PDB entry 9GAQ | electron microscopy, 3.60 A resolution | chains D and A of the 4 polymer chains in the assembly

Chain D:
Molecule: 14-nt RNA strand
Sequence (14 nucleotides; row label = number of the first residue in the row):
     1 UCUCUCUCUCUCUC
Unresolved in the structure: 8-14

Chain A:
Protein: Nucleoprotein
Source organism: Influenza A virus
UniProtKB: Q1K9H2 (Q1K9H2_I33A0); residues 15-498 here = UniProt positions 15-498
Sequence (494 residues; each row starts with the number of its first residue):
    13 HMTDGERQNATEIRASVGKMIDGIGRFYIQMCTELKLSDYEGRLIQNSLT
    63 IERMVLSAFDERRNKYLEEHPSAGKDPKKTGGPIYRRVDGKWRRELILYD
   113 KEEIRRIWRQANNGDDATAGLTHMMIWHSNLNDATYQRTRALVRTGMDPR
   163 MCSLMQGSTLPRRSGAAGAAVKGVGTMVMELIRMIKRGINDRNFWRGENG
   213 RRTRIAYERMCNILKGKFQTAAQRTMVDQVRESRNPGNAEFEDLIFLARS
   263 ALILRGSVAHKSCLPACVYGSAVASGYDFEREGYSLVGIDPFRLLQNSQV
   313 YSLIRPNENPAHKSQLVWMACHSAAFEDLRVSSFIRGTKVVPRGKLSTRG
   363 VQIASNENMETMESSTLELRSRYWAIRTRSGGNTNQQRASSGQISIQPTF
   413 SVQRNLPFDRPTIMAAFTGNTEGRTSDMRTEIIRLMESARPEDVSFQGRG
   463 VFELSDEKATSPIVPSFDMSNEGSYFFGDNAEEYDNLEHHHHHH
Unresolved in the structure: 13-15, 398-438, 480-483, 491-506
Sequence notes: expression tag (13-14, 499-506)
Reported in the primary citation:
  - binding site for the 14-nt RNA strand (chain D): Ser69, Arg75

Chain D / chain A interface:
Residue-residue contacts (26):
  U1(D) - Ser69(A)  hydrogen bond to the phosphate
  U1(D) - Arg75(A)  salt bridge to the phosphate
  U1(D) - Lys87(A)  base contact
  U1(D) - Asp88(A)  hydrogen bond to the base
  U1(D) - Thr92(A)  phosphate contact
  U1(D) - Gly93(A)  hydrogen bond to the sugar
  U1(D) - Leu108(A)  base contact
  U1(D) - Leu110(A)  base contact
  C2(D) - Pro95(A)  phosphate contact
  U3(D) - Arg65(A)  base contact
  U3(D) - Ile365(A)  phosphate contact
  U3(D) - Ala366(A)  phosphate contact
  U3(D) - Ser367(A)  hydrogen bond to the phosphate
  C4(D) - Tyr148(A)  stacking on the base
  C4(D) - Arg361(A)  salt bridge to the phosphate
  C4(D) - Ala366(A)  phosphate contact
  U5(D) - Tyr148(A)  hydrogen bond to the phosphate
  U5(D) - Gln149(A)  hydrogen bond to the base
  U5(D) - Arg355(A)  hydrogen bond to the sugar
  U5(D) - Gly356(A)  base contact
  U5(D) - Arg361(A)  salt bridge to the phosphate
  C6(D) - Gln149(A)  sugar contact
  C6(D) - Thr151(A)  phosphate contact
  U7(D) - Thr151(A)  sugar contact
  U7(D) - Val155(A)  base contact
  U7(D) - Pro161(A)  base contact
Also at the interface, not in a pair above, chain A (26 interface residues in all): Lys91, Asn144, Thr147, Gly362, Phe489

Summary:
7 residues of chain D and 26 residues of chain A are in contact, with 7 hydrogen bonds, 3 salt bridges and 1
aromatic stacking contact. Among the polar pairs are U1(D)-Asp88(A), U5(D)-Gln149(A) and U1(D)-Gly93(A). The
paper reports a binding site for the 14-nt RNA strand (chain D) at Ser69(A) and Arg75(A).
Chain D is a 14-nt RNA strand and chain A is Nucleoprotein (Influenza A virus); the structure, CryoEM
structure of influenza A RNP-like particle double-stranded assembled with a 14-mer RNA, was determined by
electron microscopy, deposited together with 9GAN, 9GAP, 9GAS, 9GAT and 9GAV.
